8HFS - chains C and D of the 8 polymer chains in the assembly; structure by electron microscopy, 2.98 A resolution.

== Chain C ==
Molecule: Mannose-specific PTS system, IIC component
Source organism: Lactococcus lactis subsp. lactis (strain KF147)
Notes: EC 2.7.1.69
Reference sequence: D2BKY8 (D2BKY8_LACLK); residues 1-270 here = UniProt positions 1-270
Chain sequence (270 residues; each row starts with the number of its first residue):
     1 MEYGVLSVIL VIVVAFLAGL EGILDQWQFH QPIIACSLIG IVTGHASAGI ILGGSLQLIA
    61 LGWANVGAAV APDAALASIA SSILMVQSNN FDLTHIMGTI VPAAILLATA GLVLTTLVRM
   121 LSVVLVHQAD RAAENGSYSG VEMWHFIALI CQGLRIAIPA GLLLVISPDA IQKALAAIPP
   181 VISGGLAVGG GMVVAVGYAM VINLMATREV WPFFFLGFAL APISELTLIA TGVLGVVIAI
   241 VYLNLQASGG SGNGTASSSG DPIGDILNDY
Unresolved in the structure: 249-270
Residues lining bound ligands: alpha-D-mannopyranose (MAN): Gly22, Trp63, Ala64, Asn65, Val66, Gly67, Ala68, Ala69, Val70, Ala71, Pro72, Asp73, Thr115, Arg119
From the paper describing this entry:
  - specificity-determining residues: Leu93, Thr94 to Gly98

== Chain D ==
Molecule: Mannose-specific PTS system, IID component
Source organism: Lactococcus lactis subsp. lactis (strain KF147)
Notes: EC 2.7.1.69
Reference sequence: D2BKY9 (D2BKY9_LACLK); residues 1-307 here = UniProt positions 1-307
Chain sequence (307 residues; row label = number of the first residue in the row):
     1 MSENKVTLDK KIRRSVMWRS MFLQGSWNYE RMQNGGWAYS LIPALKKLYP SGEEAKEALK
    61 RHLEFFNTHP YVAAPIIGVT LALEEERANG ADIDDAAIQG VKVGMMGPLA GIGDPVFWFT
   121 VRPIVGAIAA SLATGGSIIA PLFFFIVWNA IRIAFLWYTQ EFGYKSGSAI TKDLGGGLLQ
   181 TVTKGASILG MFVLGVLIQR WVTINFNGPN AVVSKIPLQK GAYVEFPKGS VSGTQLHDIL
   241 GQVGNKLSLD PTKVTYLQDN LNQLIPGLAG LLITLLCMWL LKKKVSPIVI IFGLFVVGIL
   301 GRWAQIM
Unresolved in the structure: 1-5
Residues lining bound ligands: alpha-D-mannopyranose (MAN): Gln24, Trp27, Gln33, Asn67, Thr68, His69, Pro70, Tyr71, Val72, Ala73, Met105, Met106, Pro108, Leu109, Ala110, Gly113, Asp114, Trp118

== Interface between chain C and chain D ==
Pairs across the interface (202):
  Ile23(C) - Gln24(D)
  Ile23(C) - Gly25(D)
  Leu24(C) - Phe22(D)  hydrophobic
  Leu24(C) - Gln24(D)
  Leu24(C) - Gly25(D)
  Asp25(C) - Tyr71(D)  hydrogen bond (backbone-side chain)
  Asp25(C) - Trp118(D)
  Asp25(C) - Arg122(D)  salt bridge
  Gln26(C) - Met21(D)  hydrogen bond (side chain-backbone)
  Gln26(C) - Pro70(D)
  Gln26(C) - Tyr71(D)  hydrogen bond (backbone-side chain)
  Gln26(C) - Trp148(D)  hydrogen bond (backbone-side chain)
  Gln26(C) - Asn149(D)
  Gln26(C) - Arg152(D)  hydrogen bond (backbone-side chain)
  Trp27(C) - Met21(D)  hydrophobic
  Trp27(C) - Phe145(D)  hydrophobic
  Trp27(C) - Asn149(D)
  Trp27(C) - Arg152(D)
  Gln28(C) - Tyr71(D)
  Gln28(C) - Arg122(D)  hydrogen bond
  Gln28(C) - Phe144(D)
  Gln28(C) - Trp148(D)
  Phe29(C) - Phe145(D)  hydrophobic
  His30(C) - Arg122(D)  hydrogen bond
  Gln31(C) - Arg122(D)
  Ile33(C) - Ala129(D)
  Ile33(C) - Ala130(D)  hydrophobic
  Ile33(C) - Ala140(D)
  Ile33(C) - Pro141(D)
  Ile33(C) - Phe144(D)  hydrophobic
  Ile34(C) - Pro141(D)
  Ile34(C) - Phe144(D)  hydrophobic
  Ile34(C) - Phe145(D)  hydrophobic
  Ser37(C) - Pro141(D)
  Ile50(C) - Ala133(D)
  Ile50(C) - Gly136(D)
  Ile50(C) - Ser137(D)
  Ile50(C) - Ala140(D)  hydrophobic
  Ile51(C) - Ala133(D)
  Ile51(C) - Thr134(D)
  Ile51(C) - Gly135(D)
  Ile51(C) - Gly136(D)
  Gly54(C) - Ala130(D)
  Gly54(C) - Ala133(D)
  Gln57(C) - Gly126(D)
  Gln57(C) - Phe144(D)
  Leu58(C) - Ala130(D)  hydrophobic
  Leu58(C) - Trp201(D)  hydrophobic
  Ala60(C) - Arg122(D)  hydrogen bond (backbone-side chain)
  Leu61(C) - Arg122(D)
  Leu61(C) - Pro123(D)
  Gly62(C) - Phe119(D)
  Gly62(C) - Arg122(D)
  Trp63(C) - Arg122(D)
  Ala64(C) - Trp118(D)  hydrophobic
  Ala64(C) - Phe119(D)  hydrophobic
  Ala64(C) - Arg122(D)
  Asn65(C) - Trp118(D)
  Val66(C) - Asp114(D)
  Val66(C) - Trp118(D)
  Val66(C) - Phe119(D)  hydrophobic
  Ala68(C) - Trp27(D)  hydrophobic
  Ala68(C) - Met32(D)  hydrophobic
  Val70(C) - Tyr29(D)
  Ile105(C) - Phe292(D)  hydrophobic
  Ile105(C) - Phe295(D)  hydrophobic
  Leu106(C) - Phe292(D)  hydrophobic
  Thr109(C) - Ile288(D)
  Thr116(C) - Tyr29(D)
  Arg119(C) - Trp27(D)
  Arg119(C) - Asn28(D)
  Arg119(C) - Tyr29(D)
  Ser122(C) - Trp27(D)  hydrogen bond (side chain-backbone)
  Ser122(C) - Asn28(D)  hydrogen bond
  Val123(C) - Asn28(D)
  Val123(C) - Tyr29(D)
  Val126(C) - Asn28(D)
  Val126(C) - Glu30(D)
  Val126(C) - Asn34(D)
  His127(C) - Glu30(D)  salt bridge
  His127(C) - Arg31(D)  hydrogen bond
  Asp130(C) - Arg31(D)  salt bridge
  Asp130(C) - Leu63(D)
  Ala133(C) - Lys56(D)
  Ala133(C) - Leu59(D)
  Glu134(C) - Lys56(D)
  Gly136(C) - Lys56(D)
  Tyr138(C) - Lys46(D)
  Tyr138(C) - Pro50(D)
  Tyr138(C) - Ser51(D)  hydrogen bond (side chain-backbone)
  Tyr138(C) - Gly52(D)  hydrogen bond (side chain-backbone)
  Tyr138(C) - Ala55(D)
  Tyr138(C) - Lys56(D)  hydrogen bond
  Tyr138(C) - Leu59(D)  hydrophobic
  Val141(C) - Ile42(D)  hydrophobic
  Glu142(C) - Tyr39(D)
  Glu142(C) - Ile42(D)
  His145(C) - Phe22(D)  hydrogen bond (side chain-backbone)
  His145(C) - Gln24(D)
  His145(C) - Gly25(D)
  His145(C) - Ser26(D)  hydrogen bond
  His145(C) - Gly35(D)
  His145(C) - Gly36(D)
  His145(C) - Tyr39(D)
  Phe146(C) - Tyr39(D)
  Ala148(C) - Ser26(D)
  Leu149(C) - Gly25(D)
  Val181(C) - Arg302(D)
  Val181(C) - Trp303(D)  hydrophobic
  Ile182(C) - Ile299(D)
  Gly184(C) - Arg302(D)
  Gly185(C) - Gly298(D)
  Gly185(C) - Ile299(D)
  Gly185(C) - Arg302(D)
  Leu186(C) - Phe295(D)
  Leu186(C) - Ile299(D)
  Val188(C) - Arg302(D)
  Val188(C) - Met307(D)
  Gly189(C) - Phe295(D)
  Gly190(C) - Phe295(D)
  Gly191(C) - Thr203(D)
  Met192(C) - Thr203(D)
  Met192(C) - Ile204(D)  hydrophobic
  Met192(C) - Leu294(D)  hydrophobic
  Val193(C) - Ile291(D)  hydrophobic
  Val193(C) - Leu294(D)  hydrophobic
  Val193(C) - Phe295(D)  hydrophobic
  Val194(C) - Trp201(D)
  Val194(C) - Val202(D)  hydrophobic
  Ala195(C) - Ile273(D)  hydrophobic
  Ala195(C) - Cys277(D)  hydrogen bond (backbone-side chain)
  Val196(C) - Ile290(D)  hydrophobic
  Val196(C) - Ile291(D)  hydrophobic
  Gly197(C) - Phe119(D)
  Tyr198(C) - Leu194(D)  hydrophobic
  Tyr198(C) - Trp201(D)
  Tyr198(C) - Val202(D)  hydrophobic
  Ala199(C) - Thr274(D)
  Ala199(C) - Cys277(D)  hydrophobic
  Ala199(C) - Met278(D)
  Met200(C) - Phe119(D)  hydrophobic
  Val201(C) - Pro115(D)  hydrophobic
  Val201(C) - Phe119(D)
  Val201(C) - Thr120(D)
  Val201(C) - Leu194(D)  hydrophobic
  Ile202(C) - Met191(D)  hydrophobic
  Ile202(C) - Ile198(D)  hydrophobic
  Ile202(C) - Met278(D)  hydrophobic
  Asn203(C) - Met278(D)
  Asn203(C) - Leu281(D)
  Asn203(C) - Lys282(D)
  Leu204(C) - Gly111(D)
  Leu204(C) - Pro115(D)  hydrophobic
  Leu204(C) - Phe119(D)  hydrophobic
  Met205(C) - Phe119(D)
  Met205(C) - Gly190(D)
  Met205(C) - Met191(D)
  Glu209(C) - Lys184(D)
  Val210(C) - Ser187(D)
  Val210(C) - Met191(D)
  Phe213(C) - Ile188(D)  hydrophobic
  Phe213(C) - Phe192(D)
  Phe214(C) - Met191(D)
  Phe214(C) - Gly195(D)
  Phe214(C) - Ile198(D)  hydrophobic
  Phe214(C) - Leu271(D)  hydrophobic
  Leu216(C) - Phe192(D)  hydrophobic
  Gly217(C) - Phe192(D)
  Gly217(C) - Val196(D)
  Phe218(C) - Gly195(D)
  Phe218(C) - Gln199(D)
  Phe218(C) - Ile265(D)  hydrophobic
  Phe218(C) - Pro266(D)
  Phe218(C) - Gly267(D)
  Phe218(C) - Leu271(D)  hydrophobic
  Ala221(C) - Val196(D)  hydrophobic
  Ala221(C) - Gln199(D)
  Ala221(C) - Arg200(D)  hydrogen bond (backbone-side chain)
  Pro222(C) - Gln199(D)
  Pro222(C) - Pro266(D)  hydrophobic
  Ile223(C) - Arg200(D)
  Leu226(C) - Arg200(D)  hydrogen bond (backbone-side chain)
  Leu228(C) - Ala127(D)  hydrophobic
  Leu228(C) - Ile128(D)  hydrophobic
  Leu228(C) - Ser131(D)
  Leu228(C) - Val196(D)  hydrophobic
  Leu228(C) - Leu197(D)  hydrophobic
  Leu228(C) - Trp201(D)
  Thr231(C) - Phe192(D)
  Thr231(C) - Val196(D)
  Gly232(C) - Leu189(D)
  Leu234(C) - Phe192(D)  hydrophobic
  Gly235(C) - Leu189(D)
  Gly235(C) - Phe192(D)
  Val236(C) - Leu189(D)  hydrophobic
  Ala239(C) - Gly185(D)
  Ala239(C) - Ile188(D)  hydrophobic
  Tyr242(C) - Ile188(D)  hydrophobic
  Leu243(C) - Thr181(D)
  Leu243(C) - Lys184(D)
  Leu243(C) - Gly185(D)
  Gln246(C) - Lys184(D)  hydrogen bond
Also at the interface, not in a pair above, chain C (100 interface residues in all): Leu38, Ile41, Ser47, Pro102, Met120, Ala129, Trp211, Phe215, Ile229, Ile238
Also at the interface, not in a pair above, chain D (103 interface residues in all): Ser20, Ala38, Tyr49, Asn67, Ile112, Ile138, Val193, Leu268, Pro287, Val297

== In short ==
The interface between chain C and chain D involves 100 residues on one side and 103 on the other, with 20
hydrogen bonds and 3 salt bridges. Among the polar pairs are Asp25(C)-Arg122(D), His127(C)-Glu30(D) and
Asp130(C)-Arg31(D). Alpha-D-mannopyranose is covalently linked to Asn65(C). Alpha-D-mannopyranose is
covalently linked to Thr68(D). The paper reports specificity determinants Leu93(C) and Thr94(C).
Here chain C is Mannose-specific PTS system, IIC component and chain D is Mannose-specific PTS system, IID
component, both from Lactococcus lactis subsp. lactis (strain KF147). Entry 8HFS (The structure of LcnA, LciA,
and the man-PTS of Lactococcus lactis) was determined by electron microscopy.
